Entry 6VZ4 (electron microscopy, 3.90 A resolution); this record covers chains E and J of the 14 polymer chains in the assembly.

[Chain E]
Protein: Histone H3
Organism: Xenopus laevis
Reference sequence: Q92133 (Q92133_XENLA); residues 1-136 here = UniProt positions 1-136
Sequence (136 residues; row label = number of the first residue in the row):
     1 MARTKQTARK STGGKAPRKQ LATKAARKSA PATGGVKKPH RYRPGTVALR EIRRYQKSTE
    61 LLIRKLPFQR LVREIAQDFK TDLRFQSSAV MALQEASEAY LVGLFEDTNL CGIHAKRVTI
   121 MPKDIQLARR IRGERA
Disordered / not traced: 1-40, 136

[Chain J]
Molecule: 185-nt DNA strand
Organism: synthetic construct
Sequence (185 nucleotides; each row starts with the number of its first residue; numbers below 1 keep their minus sign (DA-17 is residue -17)):
   -17 ATCGCTGTTC ACCGCGAGTC AGGATGTATA TATCTGACAC GTGCCTGGAG ACTAGGGAGT
    43 AATCCCCTTG GCGGTTAAAA CGCGGGGGAC AGCGCGTACG TGCGTTTAAG CGGTGCTAGA
   103 GCTGTCTACG ACCAATTGAG CGGCCTCGGC ACCGGGATTC TCGAGCATCA GAGACCTAGG
   163 GTGAT
Disordered / not traced: -17 to 0, 147-167

[Interface between chain E and chain J]
Pairs across the interface - 21 pairs, chain E then chain J:
  Arg41(E) - DT83(J)  hydrogen bond to the sugar
  Arg41(E) - DG84(J)  hydrogen bond to the sugar
  Tyr42(E) - DT7(J)  sugar contact
  Tyr42(E) - DG84(J)  phosphate contact
  Pro44(E) - DG82(J)  phosphate contact
  Pro44(E) - DT83(J)  phosphate contact
  Gly45(E) - DG82(J)  phosphate contact
  Gly45(E) - DT83(J)  hydrogen bond to the phosphate
  Thr46(E) - DT83(J)  phosphate contact
  Val47(E) - DT83(J)  phosphate contact
  Ala48(E) - DT83(J)  phosphate contact
  Arg50(E) - DG8(J)  sugar contact
  Arg64(E) - DA91(J)  phosphate contact
  Arg64(E) - DG92(J)  salt bridge to the phosphate
  Lys65(E) - DG92(J)  hydrogen bond to the phosphate
  Leu66(E) - DA91(J)  sugar contact
  Leu66(E) - DG92(J)  hydrogen bond to the phosphate
  Pro67(E) - DA91(J)  phosphate contact
  Arg70(E) - DA91(J)  salt bridge to the phosphate
  Arg84(E) - DA100(J)  hydrogen bond to the sugar
  Arg84(E) - DG101(J)  sugar contact
Also at the interface, not in a pair above, chain E (17 interface residues in all): Arg43, Lys57, Lys116
Also at the interface, not in a pair above, chain J (11 interface residues in all): DA10, DA73

[Summary]
17 residues of chain E and 11 residues of chain J are in contact; the contacts include 6 hydrogen bonds and 2
salt bridges. Polar contacts include Arg41(E)-DT83(J), Arg41(E)-DG84(J) and Arg84(E)-DA100(J).
Here chain E is Histone H3 (Xenopus laevis) and chain J is a 185-nt DNA strand (synthetic construct). Entry
6VZ4 (Cryo-EM structure of Sth1-Arp7-Arp9-Rtt102 bound to the nucleosome in ADP Beryllium Fluoride state) was
determined by electron microscopy, deposited together with 6VZG.
